8ITU - chains A and C of the 9 polymer chains in the assembly; structure by electron microscopy, 3.68 A resolution.

# Chain A (and C)
Molecule: Spike glycoprotein
Organism: Severe acute respiratory syndrome coronavirus 2
Notes: chain C of this document is another copy of the same molecule, construct and numbering; everything in this record applies to it too
UniProt: P0DTC2 (SPIKE_SARS2); aligned to UniProt positions 1-1208 over residues 1-1208
Amino-acid sequence (1286 residues; numbered 1 to 1288 plus 7 insertion-coded residues; 9 numbers in that range are skipped by the numbering (no residue carries them; nothing is unmodelled there); the number before each row is that of its first residue; a row labelled like 210A-210G holds insertion residues (210A, then the next letters in order)):
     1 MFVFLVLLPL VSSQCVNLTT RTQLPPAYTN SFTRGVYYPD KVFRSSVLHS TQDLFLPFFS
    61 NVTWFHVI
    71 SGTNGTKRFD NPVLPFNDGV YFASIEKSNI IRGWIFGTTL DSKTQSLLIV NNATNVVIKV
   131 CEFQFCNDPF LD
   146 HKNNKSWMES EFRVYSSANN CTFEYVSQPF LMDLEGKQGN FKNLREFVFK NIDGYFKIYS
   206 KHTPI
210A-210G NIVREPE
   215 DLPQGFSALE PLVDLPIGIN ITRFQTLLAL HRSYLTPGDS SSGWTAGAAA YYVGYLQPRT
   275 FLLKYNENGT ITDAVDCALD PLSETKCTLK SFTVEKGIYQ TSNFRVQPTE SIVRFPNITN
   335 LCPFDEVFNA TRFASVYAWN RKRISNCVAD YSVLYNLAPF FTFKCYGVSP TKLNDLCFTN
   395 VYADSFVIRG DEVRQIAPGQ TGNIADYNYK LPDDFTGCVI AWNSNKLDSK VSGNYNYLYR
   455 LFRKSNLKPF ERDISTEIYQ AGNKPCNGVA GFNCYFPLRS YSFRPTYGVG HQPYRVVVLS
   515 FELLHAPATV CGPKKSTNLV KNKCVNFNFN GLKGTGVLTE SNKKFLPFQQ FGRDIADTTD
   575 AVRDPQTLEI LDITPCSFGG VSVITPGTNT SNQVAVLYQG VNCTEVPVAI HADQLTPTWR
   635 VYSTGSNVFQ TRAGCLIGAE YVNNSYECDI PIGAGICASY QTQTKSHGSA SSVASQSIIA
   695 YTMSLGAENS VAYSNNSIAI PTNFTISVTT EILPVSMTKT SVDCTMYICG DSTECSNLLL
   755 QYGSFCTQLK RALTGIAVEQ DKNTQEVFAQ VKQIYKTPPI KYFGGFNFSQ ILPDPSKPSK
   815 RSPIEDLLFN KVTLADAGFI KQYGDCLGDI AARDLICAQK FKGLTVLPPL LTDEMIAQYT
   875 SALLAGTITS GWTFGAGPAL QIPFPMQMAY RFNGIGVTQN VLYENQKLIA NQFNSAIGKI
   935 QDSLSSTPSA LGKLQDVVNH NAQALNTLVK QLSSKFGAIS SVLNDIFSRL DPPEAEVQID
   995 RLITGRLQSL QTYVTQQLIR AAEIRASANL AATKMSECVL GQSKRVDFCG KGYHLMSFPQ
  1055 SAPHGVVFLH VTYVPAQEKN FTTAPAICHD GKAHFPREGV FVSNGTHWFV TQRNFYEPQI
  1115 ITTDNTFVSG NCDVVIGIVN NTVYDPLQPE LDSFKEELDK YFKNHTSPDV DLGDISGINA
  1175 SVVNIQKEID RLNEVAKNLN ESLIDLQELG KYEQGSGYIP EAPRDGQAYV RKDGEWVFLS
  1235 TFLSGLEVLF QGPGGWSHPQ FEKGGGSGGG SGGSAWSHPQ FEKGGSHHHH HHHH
Not modelled in the structure: 1-14, 71-76, 146-152, 177-184, 210A-210G, 248-256, 621-640, 676-690, 828-852, 1148-1288 (chain C: 1-14, 71-76, 146-152, 177-184, 210A-210G, 248-256, 621-640, 676-690, 828-851, 1148-1288)
Sequence notes: variant Val67 (Ala in P0DTC2), Ile95 (Thr in P0DTC2), Asp142 (Tyr145 in P0DTC2), Ile210B (Leu212 in P0DTC2), Asp339 (Gly in P0DTC2), Leu371 (Ser in P0DTC2), Pro373 (Ser in P0DTC2), Phe375 (Ser in P0DTC2), Asn417 (Lys in P0DTC2), Lys440 (Asn in P0DTC2), Ser446 (Gly in P0DTC2), Asn477 (Ser in P0DTC2), Lys478 (Thr in P0DTC2), Ala484 (Glu in P0DTC2), Arg493 (Gln in P0DTC2), Ser496 (Gly in P0DTC2), Arg498 (Gln in P0DTC2), Tyr501 (Asn in P0DTC2), His505 (Tyr in P0DTC2), Lys547 (Thr in P0DTC2), Gly614 (Asp in P0DTC2), Tyr655 (His in P0DTC2), Lys679 (Asn in P0DTC2), His681 (Pro in P0DTC2), Lys764 (Asn in P0DTC2), Tyr796 (Asp in P0DTC2), Lys856 (Asn in P0DTC2), His954 (Gln in P0DTC2), Lys969 (Asn in P0DTC2), Phe981 (Leu in P0DTC2); insertion (210E-210G); engineered mutation Gly682 (Arg in P0DTC2), Ser683 (Arg in P0DTC2), Ser685 (Arg in P0DTC2), Pro817 (Phe in P0DTC2), Pro892 (Ala in P0DTC2), Pro899 (Ala in P0DTC2), Pro942 (Ala in P0DTC2), Pro986 (Lys in P0DTC2), Pro987 (Val in P0DTC2); expression tag (1209-1288)
Disulfides: Cys15-Cys136, Cys131-Cys166, Cys291-Cys301, Cys336-Cys361, Cys379-Cys432, Cys391-Cys525, Cys480-Cys488, Cys538-Cys590, Cys617-Cys649, Cys662-Cys671, Cys738-Cys760, Cys743-Cys749, Cys1032-Cys1043, Cys1082-Cys1126
Covalently attached groups: N-acetylglucosamine (NAG) linked to Asn61, Asn234, Asn282, Asn331, Asn709, Asn717, Asn801, Asn1074, Asn1098, Asn1134
Swiss-Prot annotation at these positions:
  - region: Asn280 to Cys301 (Putative superantigen), Arg403 to Asp405 (Integrin-binding motif), Asn448 to Phe456 (Immunodominant HLA epitope recognized by the CD8+), Ser816 to Tyr837 (Fusion peptide 1), Lys835 to Phe855 (Fusion peptide 2), Asp1163 to Glu1202 (Heptad repeat 2)
  - site: Arg815, Ser816 (Cleavage)
  - glycosylation: Asn17 (N-linked (GlcNAc...) (complex) asparagine), Asn61 (N-linked (GlcNAc...) (hybrid) asparagine), Asn74 (N-linked (GlcNAc...) (complex) asparagine), Asn122 (N-linked (GlcNAc...) (hybrid) asparagine), Asn149 (N-linked (GlcNAc...) (complex) asparagine), Asn165 (N-linked (GlcNAc...) (complex) asparagine), Asn234 (N-linked (GlcNAc...) (high mannose) asparagine), Asn282 (N-linked (GlcNAc...) (complex) asparagine), Thr323 (O-linked (GalNAc) threonine), Ser325 (O-linked (HexNAc...) serine), Asn331 (N-linked (GlcNAc...) (complex) asparagine), Asn343 (N-linked (GlcNAc...) (complex) asparagine), Asn603 (N-linked (GlcNAc...) (hybrid) asparagine), Asn616 (N-linked (GlcNAc...) (complex) asparagine), Asn657 (N-linked (GlcNAc...) (complex) asparagine), Thr676 (O-linked (GlcNAc...) threonine), Thr678 (O-linked (GlcNAc...) threonine), Asn709 (N-linked (GlcNAc...) (high mannose) asparagine), Asn717 (N-linked (GlcNAc...) (hybrid) asparagine), Asn801 (N-linked (GlcNAc...) (hybrid) asparagine) and 6 more in UniProt

# Interface between chain A and chain C
Pairs across the interface (135; chain A residue first):
  Gln314(A) - Lys764(C)  hydrogen bond
  Asn317(A) - Asp737(C)  hydrogen bond
  Arg319(A) - Asp737(C)  salt bridge
  Arg319(A) - Met740(C)
  Gly381(A) - Arg983(C)
  Val382(A) - Arg983(C)
  Ser383(A) - Arg983(C)
  Ser383(A) - Leu984(C)
  Ser383(A) - Asp985(C)
  Lys386(A) - Phe981(C)  hydrogen bond (side chain-backbone)
  Lys386(A) - Ser982(C)
  Leu390(A) - Ser982(C)
  Asn477(A) - Phe375(C)
  Asn477(A) - Thr376(C)
  Phe486(A) - Arg408(C)
  Asn487(A) - Lys378(C)  hydrogen bond
  Glu516(A) - Tyr200(C)
  Leu517(A) - Arg983(C)
  Thr549(A) - Asp745(C)
  Lys557(A) - Phe43(C)
  Lys558(A) - Phe43(C)
  Lys558(A) - Asn282(C)
  Phe559(A) - Phe43(C)  hydrophobic
  Leu560(A) - Glu224(C)
  Phe562(A) - Asp40(C)
  Phe562(A) - Lys41(C)  hydrogen bond (backbone-side chain)
  Phe562(A) - Glu224(C)
  Phe562(A) - Pro225(C)  hydrophobic
  Gln563(A) - Lys41(C)
  Gln563(A) - Val42(C)  hydrogen bond (side chain-backbone)
  Gln563(A) - Phe43(C)
  Gln564(A) - Lys41(C)  hydrogen bond (backbone-backbone)
  Phe565(A) - Val42(C)  hydrophobic
  Phe565(A) - Phe43(C)  hydrogen bond (backbone-backbone)
  Gly566(A) - Phe43(C)
  Arg567(A) - Phe43(C)  hydrogen bond (backbone-backbone)
  Ala570(A) - Lys856(C)
  Ala570(A) - Val963(C)
  Ala570(A) - Ser967(C)
  Asp571(A) - Ser967(C)  hydrogen bond
  Phe592(A) - Met740(C)  hydrophobic
  Phe592(A) - Phe855(C)
  Phe592(A) - Gly857(C)
  Gln613(A) - Leu861(C)
  Pro665(A) - Leu864(C)  hydrophobic
  Gly667(A) - Pro863(C)
  Gly667(A) - Leu864(C)
  Ala668(A) - Pro863(C)  hydrogen bond (backbone-backbone)
  Ala668(A) - Leu864(C)  hydrogen bond (backbone-backbone)
  Gly669(A) - Leu864(C)  hydrogen bond (backbone-backbone)
  Gly669(A) - Met869(C)
  Met697(A) - Leu865(C)  hydrophobic
  Leu699(A) - Met869(C)  hydrophobic
  Leu699(A) - Gln872(C)
  Leu699(A) - Tyr873(C)
  Gly700(A) - Lys786(C)
  Gly700(A) - Ile788(C)
  Ala701(A) - Lys786(C)
  Ala701(A) - Gln787(C)
  Ala701(A) - Ile788(C)  hydrogen bond (backbone-backbone)
  Glu702(A) - Ile788(C)
  Glu702(A) - Lys790(C)  salt bridge
  Asn703(A) - Gln787(C)  hydrogen bond
  Asn703(A) - Ile788(C)  hydrogen bond (backbone-backbone)
  Asn703(A) - Tyr789(C)
  Asn703(A) - Lys790(C)  hydrogen bond (backbone-backbone)
  Ser704(A) - Lys790(C)
  Val705(A) - Thr883(C)
  Val705(A) - Ala893(C)  hydrophobic
  Ala706(A) - Gln895(C)
  Tyr707(A) - Pro792(C)  hydrophobic
  Tyr707(A) - Tyr796(C)
  Tyr707(A) - Phe797(C)
  Tyr707(A) - Thr883(C)
  Tyr707(A) - Ile896(C)
  Tyr707(A) - Phe898(C)
  Asn709(A) - Tyr796(C)
  Asn709(A) - Pro897(C)
  Ser711(A) - Gln895(C)
  Ser711(A) - Pro897(C)
  Ile712(A) - Gln895(C)
  Ile712(A) - Ile896(C)  hydrophobic
  Ala713(A) - Leu894(C)
  Ala713(A) - Gln895(C)  hydrogen bond (backbone-backbone)
  Pro715(A) - Leu894(C)
  Gln957(A) - Arg765(C)  hydrogen bond
  Thr961(A) - Gln762(C)
  Thr961(A) - Arg765(C)
  Gln965(A) - Ser758(C)  hydrogen bond
  Gln965(A) - Phe759(C)
  Ser968(A) - Gln755(C)
  Ser968(A) - Tyr756(C)
  Ser968(A) - Gly757(C)  hydrogen bond (side chain-backbone)
  Lys969(A) - Gln755(C)
  Phe970(A) - Gln755(C)  hydrogen bond (backbone-backbone)
  Gly971(A) - Tyr756(C)
  Arg995(A) - Asp994(C)  salt bridge
  Gln1002(A) - Phe759(C)
  Gln1002(A) - Gln1002(C)
  Ser1003(A) - Phe759(C)
  Thr1006(A) - Gln1005(C)  hydrogen bond
  Gln1010(A) - Leu1012(C)
  Glu1017(A) - Arg1019(C)  salt bridge
  Lys1038(A) - Lys1038(C)
  Arg1039(A) - Thr1027(C)
  Arg1039(A) - Glu1031(C)  salt bridge
  Val1040(A) - Ser1030(C)  hydrogen bond (backbone-side chain)
  Val1040(A) - Glu1031(C)
  Val1040(A) - Leu1034(C)
  Asp1041(A) - Gly889(C)
  Asp1041(A) - Ser1030(C)
  Lys1045(A) - Gly889(C)
  Gly1046(A) - Ala890(C)
  Pro1069(A) - Ala890(C)
  Pro1069(A) - Pro892(C)
  Glu1072(A) - Pro892(C)
  Glu1072(A) - Leu894(C)
  Asn1074(A) - Gln895(C)
  Thr1077(A) - Pro897(C)
  Thr1077(A) - Met900(C)  hydrogen bond
  Pro1079(A) - Tyr917(C)  hydrophobic
  Phe1089(A) - Asn914(C)
  Phe1089(A) - Tyr917(C)  hydrophobic
  Pro1090(A) - Gln913(C)
  Val1094(A) - Met900(C)  hydrophobic
  Val1094(A) - Tyr904(C)
  Arg1107(A) - Tyr904(C)
  Arg1107(A) - Asn907(C)
  Arg1107(A) - Gln913(C)
  Phe1121(A) - Asn914(C)
  Ser1123(A) - Asn914(C)
  Ser1123(A) - Glu918(C)
  Val1129(A) - Tyr917(C)
  Leu1141(A) - Leu1141(C)  hydrophobic
  Leu1145(A) - Glu1144(C)
Interface residues without a listed pair, chain A (100 interface residues in all): Thr385, Ala475, Lys547, Asp568, Ile569, Thr572, Pro589, Ala647, Ile666, Ile670, Ser708, Asn710, Thr1009, Ile1013, Phe1042, Tyr1047, Val1068, Arg1091, Val1128, Ile1130
Interface residues without a listed pair, chain C (91 interface residues in all): Tyr38, Arg44, Thr739, Pro862, Trp886, Gln920, Lys964, Leu966, Val976, Asn978, Thr1009, Gly1035, Arg1039, Asp1118

# Summary
100 residues of chain A face 91 of chain C across their interface; the contacts include 25 hydrogen bonds and
5 salt bridges. Among the polar pairs are Arg319(A)-Asp737(C), Glu702(A)-Lys790(C) and Arg995(A)-Asp994(C).
Chain A and chain C are both Spike glycoprotein (Severe acute respiratory syndrome coronavirus 2); the
structure, SARS-CoV-2 Omicron BA.1 Spike glycoprotein in complex with rabbit monoclonal antibody 1H1 IgG, was
determined by electron microscopy, deposited together with 8H00 and 8H01.
